6RO4 - chains K and B of the 9 polymer chains in the assembly; structure by electron microscopy, 3.50 A resolution.

# Chain K
Molecule: DNA2
Sequence (49 nucleotides; numbered 1 to 49; the number before each row is that of its first residue):
     1 GAGGTCACTC CAGTGAATTC GAGCTCGCAA CAATGAGCAC ATACCTAGT
Not modelled in the structure: 1-14, 43-49

# Chain B
Molecule: TFIIH basal transcription factor complex helicase XPD subunit
From: Homo sapiens
Notes: EC 3.6.4.12
UniProt: P18074 (ERCC2_HUMAN); residue numbers follow UniProt; this construct covers 1-760
Amino-acid sequence (760 residues; numbered 1 to 760; the number before each row is that of its first residue):
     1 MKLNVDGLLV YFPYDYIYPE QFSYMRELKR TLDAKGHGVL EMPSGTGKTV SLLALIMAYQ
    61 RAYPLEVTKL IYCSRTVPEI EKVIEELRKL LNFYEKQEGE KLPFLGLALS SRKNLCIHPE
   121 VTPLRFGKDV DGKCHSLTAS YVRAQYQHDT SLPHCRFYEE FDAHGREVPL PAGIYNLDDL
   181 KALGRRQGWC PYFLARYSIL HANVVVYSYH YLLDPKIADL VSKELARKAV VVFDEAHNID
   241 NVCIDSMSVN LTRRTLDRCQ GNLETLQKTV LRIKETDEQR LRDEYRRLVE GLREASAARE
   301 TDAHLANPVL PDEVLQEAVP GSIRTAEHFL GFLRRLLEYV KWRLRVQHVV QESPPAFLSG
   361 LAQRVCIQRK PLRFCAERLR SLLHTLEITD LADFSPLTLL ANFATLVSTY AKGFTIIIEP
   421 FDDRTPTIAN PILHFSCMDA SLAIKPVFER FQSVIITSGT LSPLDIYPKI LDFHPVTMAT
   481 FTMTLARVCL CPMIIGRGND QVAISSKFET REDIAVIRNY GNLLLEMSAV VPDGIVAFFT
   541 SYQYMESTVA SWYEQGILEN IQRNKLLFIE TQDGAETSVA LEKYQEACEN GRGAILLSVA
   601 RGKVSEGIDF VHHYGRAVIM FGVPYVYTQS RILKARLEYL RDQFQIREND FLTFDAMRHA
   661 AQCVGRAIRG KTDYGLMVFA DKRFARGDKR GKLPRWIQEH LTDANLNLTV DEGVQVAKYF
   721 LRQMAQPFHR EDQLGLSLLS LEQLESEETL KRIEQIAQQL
Not modelled in the structure: 273-325, 729-760
Small-molecule neighbours: 4Fe-4S cluster (SF4): Leu115, Cys116, Ile117, His118, Val121, Cys134, Thr138, Cys155, Phe157, Tyr158, Cys190, Tyr192, Phe193
UniProt features mapped onto this chain:
  - motif: Asp234 to His237 (DEAH box), Lys682 to Arg695 (Nuclear localization signal)
  - binding site (ATP): Met42 to Thr49
  - binding site ([4Fe-4S] cluster): Cys116, Cys134, Cys155, Cys190
Reported in the primary citation:
  - binding site for DNA2 (chain K): Arg112, Tyr192, Arg196, Phe508, Tyr627
  - binding site for 4Fe-4S cluster: Cys134
  - mutagenesis - K48R: abolished catalytic activity
  - binding site for DNA2 (chain K): Phe193 (proposed by the authors, not directly observed)

# Chain K / chain B interface
Residue-residue contacts - 52 pairs, chain K then chain B:
  DA32(K) - Asn649(B)  phosphate contact
  DA32(K) - Arg686(B)  salt bridge to the phosphate
  DA33(K) - Tyr625(B)  sugar contact
  DA33(K) - Thr628(B)  base contact
  DA33(K) - Glu648(B)  hydrogen bond to the base
  DA33(K) - Asn649(B)  base contact
  DA33(K) - Leu652(B)  base contact
  DA33(K) - Arg683(B)  salt bridge to the phosphate
  DA33(K) - Arg686(B)  salt bridge to the phosphate
  DA33(K) - Lys689(B)  salt bridge to the phosphate
  DT34(K) - Phe508(B)  stacking on the base
  DT34(K) - Arg511(B)  sugar contact
  DT34(K) - Tyr625(B)  phosphate contact
  DT34(K) - Val626(B)  sugar contact
  DT34(K) - Tyr627(B)  base contact
  DT34(K) - Thr628(B)  sugar contact
  DT34(K) - Gln629(B)  hydrogen bond to the base
  DT34(K) - Arg683(B)  salt bridge to the phosphate
  DG35(K) - Arg424(B)  hydrogen bond to the base
  DG35(K) - Arg511(B)  salt bridge to the phosphate
  DG35(K) - Thr540(B)  sugar contact
  DG35(K) - Ser541(B)  hydrogen bond to the phosphate
  DG35(K) - Tyr625(B)  sugar contact
  DG35(K) - Tyr627(B)  stacking on the base
  DA36(K) - Arg424(B)  base contact
  DA36(K) - Ser541(B)  phosphate contact
  DA36(K) - Tyr542(B)  hydrogen bond to the phosphate
  DA36(K) - Val599(B)  phosphate contact
  DG37(K) - Tyr542(B)  phosphate contact
  DG37(K) - Arg601(B)  phosphate contact
  DC38(K) - Lys603(B)  salt bridge to the phosphate
  DA39(K) - Thr76(B)  sugar contact
  DA39(K) - Ser111(B)  phosphate contact
  DA39(K) - Lys113(B)  salt bridge to the phosphate
  DC40(K) - Ser110(B)  hydrogen bond to the phosphate
  DC40(K) - Ser111(B)  hydrogen bond to the phosphate
  DC40(K) - Ser208(B)  hydrogen bond to the phosphate
  DC40(K) - His210(B)  base contact
  DC40(K) - Tyr211(B)  sugar contact
  DC40(K) - Ile217(B)  sugar contact
  DA41(K) - Ser111(B)  phosphate contact
  DA41(K) - Tyr192(B)  hydrogen bond to the phosphate
  DA41(K) - Arg196(B)  hydrogen bond to the phosphate
  DA41(K) - Tyr211(B)  hydrogen bond to the phosphate
  DA41(K) - Lys216(B)  base contact
  DA41(K) - Ile217(B)  sugar contact
  DA41(K) - Leu220(B)  sugar contact
  DT42(K) - Arg112(B)  salt bridge to the phosphate
  DT42(K) - His135(B)  sugar contact
  DT42(K) - Tyr192(B)  phosphate contact
  DT42(K) - Arg196(B)  salt bridge to the phosphate
  DT42(K) - Leu391(B)  base contact
Interface residues without a listed pair, chain B (44 interface residues in all): Val77, Lys128, Asp131, Phe193, Arg380, Asp423, Ser506, Lys507, Gly602

# In short
The interface between chain K and chain B involves 11 residues on one side and 44 on the other; the contacts
include 11 hydrogen bonds, 10 salt bridges and 2 aromatic stacking contacts. Polar pairs include
DA33(K)-Glu648(B), DT34(K)-Gln629(B) and DG35(K)-Arg424(B). The paper reports a binding site for DNA2 (chain
K) at Arg112(B), Tyr192(B) and Arg196(B) among others; K48R of chain B abolishes catalytic activity.
Chain K is DNA2 and chain B is TFIIH basal transcription factor complex helicase XPD subunit (Homo sapiens);
the structure, Structure of the core TFIIH-XPA-DNA complex, was determined by electron microscopy.
